Entry 8ECY (electron microscopy, 2.00 A resolution); this record covers chains E and G of the 15 polymer chains in the assembly.

Chain E (and G):
Molecule: Bestrophin
Source organism: Bos taurus
Notes: chain G of this document is another copy of the same molecule, construct and numbering; everything in this record applies to it too
Reference sequence: E1BF86 (E1BF86_BOVIN); residue numbers follow UniProt; this construct covers 1-410
Sequence (410 residues; row label = number of the first residue in the row):
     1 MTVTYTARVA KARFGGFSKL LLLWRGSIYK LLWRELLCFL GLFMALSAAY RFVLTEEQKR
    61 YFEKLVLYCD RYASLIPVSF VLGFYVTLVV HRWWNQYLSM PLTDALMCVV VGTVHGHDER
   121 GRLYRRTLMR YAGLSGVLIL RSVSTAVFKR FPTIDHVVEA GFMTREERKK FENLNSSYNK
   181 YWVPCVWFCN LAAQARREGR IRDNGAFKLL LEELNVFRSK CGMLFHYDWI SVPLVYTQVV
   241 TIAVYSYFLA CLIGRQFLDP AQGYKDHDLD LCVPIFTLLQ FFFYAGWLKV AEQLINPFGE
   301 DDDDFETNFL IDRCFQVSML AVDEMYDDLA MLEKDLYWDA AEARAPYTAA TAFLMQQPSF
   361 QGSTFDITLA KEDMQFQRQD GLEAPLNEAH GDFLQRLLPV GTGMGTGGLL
Not modelled in the structure: 1, 368-410
Ion coordination: Ca2+ site 1: Ala10 (shared with 4 residues of chain N); Ca2+ site 2: Gln293, Asn296, Asp301, Asp304 (shared with 1 residue of chain C)
Swiss-Prot annotation at these positions:
  - binding site (Ca(2+)): Ala10, Gln293, Asn296, Asp301, Asp304
  - mutagenesis: His91 (H91A: Does not affect subcellular location at the cell membrane. Decreases ion selectivity), Lys265 (K265A: Does not affect subcellular location at the cell membrane. Decreases ion selectivity)
From the paper describing this entry:
  - binding site for Ca2+: Asp304 (citing earlier work)
  - mutagenesis - G299A, D304A: unchanged binding to hGS

How chain E and chain G interact:
Contacting residue pairs (24; chain E residue first):
  Arg141(E) with Thr364(G), hydrogen bond (backbone-side chain); Phe365(G)
  Ser142(E) with Gly362(G); Ser363(G), hydrogen bond (backbone-backbone); Thr364(G), hydrogen bond (backbone-side chain); Phe365(G)
  Val143(E) with Thr364(G)
  Ser144(E) with Thr364(G)
  Thr145(E) with Thr364(G)
  Phe148(E) with Thr364(G); Phe365(G), hydrophobic; Ile367(G), hydrophobic
  Asn175(E) with Ala341(G)
  Ser177(E) with Ser359(G), hydrogen bond (backbone-side chain); Gln361(G), hydrogen bond (backbone-side chain)
  Tyr178(E) with Gln361(G)
  Asn179(E) with Gln361(G), hydrogen bond (side chain-backbone); Phe365(G)
  Phe225(E) with Phe360(G); Gln361(G)
  Asp228(E) with Phe360(G); Gly362(G); Ser363(G), hydrogen bond
  Trp229(E) with Phe360(G)

In short:
Chain E and chain G form an interface of 13 and 9 residues respectively; the contacts include 7 hydrogen
bonds. Among the polar pairs are Arg141(E)-Thr364(G), Ser142(E)-Thr364(G) and Ser177(E)-Ser359(G). From the
paper: a binding site for Ca2+ at Asp304(E); G299A and D304A of chain E leave binding to hGS unchanged.
Both chains are Bestrophin (Bos taurus). Entry 8ECY (cryoEM structure of bovine bestrophin-2 and glutamine
synthetase complex) was determined by electron microscopy.
